1QAN - chain A; structure by X-ray diffraction, 2.40 A resolution.

# Chain A
Name: Ermc' methyltransferase
Organism: Bacillus subtilis
Notes: EC 2.1.1.48
Reference sequence: P13956 (ERM_BACSU); residues 1-244 here = UniProt positions 1-244
Sequence (244 residues; row label = number of the first residue in the row):
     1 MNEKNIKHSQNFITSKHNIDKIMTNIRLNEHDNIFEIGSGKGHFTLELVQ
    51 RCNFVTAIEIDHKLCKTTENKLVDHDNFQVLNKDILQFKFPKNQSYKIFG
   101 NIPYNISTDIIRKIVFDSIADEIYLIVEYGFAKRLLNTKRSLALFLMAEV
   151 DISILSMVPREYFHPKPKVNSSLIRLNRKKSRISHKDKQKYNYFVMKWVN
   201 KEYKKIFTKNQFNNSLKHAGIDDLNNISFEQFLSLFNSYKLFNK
Unresolved in the structure: 1-8
Construct notes: conflict K168 (Arg in P13956)
Residues lining bound ligands: S-adenosylhomocysteine (SAH): S9, Q10, N11, F12, I13, E36, G38, S39, G40, K41, G42, H43, F44, I58, E59, I60, D61, L64, K83, D84, I85, N101, P103, I106
Swiss-Prot annotation at these positions:
  - binding site (S-adenosyl-L-methionine): N11, I13, G38, E59, D84, N101

# Summary
Chain A binds S-adenosylhomocysteine. Curated annotation (UniProt) lists 6 S-adenosyl-L-methionine-binding
residues.
Chain A is Ermc' methyltransferase (Bacillus subtilis); the structure, The structure of the rRNA
methyltransferase ermc': implications for the reaction mechanism, was determined by X-ray diffraction together
with 1QAM, 1QAO and 1QAQ from the same study.
